Entry 7UJJ (electron microscopy, 6.50 A resolution (low resolution: residue-level contacts below are approximate; hydrogen-bond / salt-bridge calls are withheld)); this record covers chains A and F of the 7 polymer chains in the assembly.

Chain A:
Molecule: Shiga-like toxin 2 subunit A
Source organism: Escherichia phage 933W
Notes: EC 3.2.2.22
UniProt: P09385 (STXA_BP933); residues 1-297 here correspond to UniProt positions 23-319 (UniProt number = residue number + 22)
Sequence (297 residues; row label = number of the first residue in the row):
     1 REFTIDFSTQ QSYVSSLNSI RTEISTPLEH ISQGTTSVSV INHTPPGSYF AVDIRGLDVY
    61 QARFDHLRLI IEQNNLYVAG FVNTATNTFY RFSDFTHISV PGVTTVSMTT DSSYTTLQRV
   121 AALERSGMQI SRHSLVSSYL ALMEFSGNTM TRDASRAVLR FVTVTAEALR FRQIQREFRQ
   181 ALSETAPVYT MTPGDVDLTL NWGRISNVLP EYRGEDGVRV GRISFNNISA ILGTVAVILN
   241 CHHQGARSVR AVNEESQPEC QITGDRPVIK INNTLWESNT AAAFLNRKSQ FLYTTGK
Not modelled in the structure: 243-258
Curated features (UniProtKB/Swiss-Prot):
  - active site: Glu167
  - site: Arg250, Ala251 (Cleavage)
Disulfide bonds: Cys241-Cys260
Bound ions: Na+ site 1: Ser15, Ser19; Na+ site 2: Thr22, Ser25; Na+ site 3: Arg266, Asn279 (together with formate)

Chain F:
Molecule: Shiga-like toxin 2 subunit B
Source organism: Escherichia phage 933W
UniProt: P09386 (STXB_BP933); residues 1-70 here correspond to UniProt positions 20-89 (UniProt number = residue number + 19)
Sequence (70 residues; each row starts with the number of its first residue):
     1 ADCAKGKIEF SKYNEDDTFT VKVDGKEYWT SRWNLQPLLQ SAQLTGMTVT IKSSTCESGS
    61 GFAEVQFNND
Disulfide bonds: Cys3-Cys56
Bound ions: Na+: Ser53, Thr55, Ser60, Gly61

How chain A and chain F interact:
Pairs across the interface - 19 pairs, chain A then chain F:
  Ile271(A) with Thr45(F)
  Asn272(A) with Thr45(F); Gly46(F); Met47(F); Asn69(F); Asp70(F)
  Trp276(A) with Leu44(F)
  Phe284(A) with Ser41(F); Leu44(F); Thr45(F)
  Leu285(A) with Ser41(F)
  Ser289(A) with Asn34(F)
  Gln290(A) with Trp33(F); Asn34(F); Gln36(F); Pro37(F)
  Phe291(A) with Trp33(F); Asn34(F)
  Thr294(A) with Trp33(F)
Interface residues without a listed pair, chain A (12 interface residues in all): Arg219, Asn273, Thr295

Summary:
12 residues of chain A face 11 of chain F across their interface. The Na+ site 1 is built by Ser15(A) and
Ser19(A). The Na+ site 2 is built by Thr22(A) and Ser25(A). From UniProt: active-site residue Glu167(A) on
chain A.
Here chain A is Shiga-like toxin 2 subunit A and chain F is Shiga-like toxin 2 subunit B, both from
Escherichia phage 933W. Entry 7UJJ (Stx2a and DARPin complex) was determined by electron microscopy.
